Entry 7P3Y (electron microscopy, 10.10 A resolution (very low resolution: no residue pairs are listed; an interface is given only as per-side residue counts)); this record covers chains A and M of the 4 polymer chains in the assembly.

[Chain A]
Molecule: AP-3 complex subunit delta
Organism: Saccharomyces cerevisiae
UniProtKB: A0A7I9C4X2 (A0A7I9C4X2_YEASX); numbering as in UniProt (aligned over 1-932)
Chain sequence (964 residues; each row starts with the number of its first residue):
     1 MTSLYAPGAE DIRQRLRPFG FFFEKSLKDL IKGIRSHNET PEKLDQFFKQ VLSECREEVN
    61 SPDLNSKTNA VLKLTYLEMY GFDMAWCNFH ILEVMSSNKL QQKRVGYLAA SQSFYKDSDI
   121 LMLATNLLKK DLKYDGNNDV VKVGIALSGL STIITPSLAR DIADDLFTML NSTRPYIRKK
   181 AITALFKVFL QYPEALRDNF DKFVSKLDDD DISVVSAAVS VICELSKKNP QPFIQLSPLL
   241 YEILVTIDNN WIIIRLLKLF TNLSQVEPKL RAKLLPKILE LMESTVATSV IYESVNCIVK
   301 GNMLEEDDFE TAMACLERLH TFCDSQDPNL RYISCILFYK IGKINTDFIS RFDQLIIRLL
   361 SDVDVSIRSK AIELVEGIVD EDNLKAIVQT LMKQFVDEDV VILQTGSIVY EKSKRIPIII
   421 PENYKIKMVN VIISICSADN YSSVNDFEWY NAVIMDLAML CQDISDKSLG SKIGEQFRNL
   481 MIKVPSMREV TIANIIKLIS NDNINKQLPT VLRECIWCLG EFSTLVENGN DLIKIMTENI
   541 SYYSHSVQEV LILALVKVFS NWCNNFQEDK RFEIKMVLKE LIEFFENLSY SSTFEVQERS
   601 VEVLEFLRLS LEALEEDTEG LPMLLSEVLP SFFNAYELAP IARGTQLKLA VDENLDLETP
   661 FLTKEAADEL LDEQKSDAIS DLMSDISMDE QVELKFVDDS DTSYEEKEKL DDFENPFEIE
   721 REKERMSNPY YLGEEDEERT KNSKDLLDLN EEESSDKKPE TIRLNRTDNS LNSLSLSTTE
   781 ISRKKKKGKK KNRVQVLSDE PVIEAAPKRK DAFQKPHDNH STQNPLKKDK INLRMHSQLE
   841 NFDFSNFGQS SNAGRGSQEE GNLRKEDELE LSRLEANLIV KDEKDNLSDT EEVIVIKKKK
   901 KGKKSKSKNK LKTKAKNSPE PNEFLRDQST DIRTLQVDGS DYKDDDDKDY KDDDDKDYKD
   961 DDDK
Not modelled in the structure: 1-62, 639-964
Differences from the reference sequence: expression tag (933-964)

[Chain M]
Molecule: AP-3 complex subunit mu
Organism: Saccharomyces cerevisiae
UniProtKB: P38153 (AP3M_YEAST); residue numbers follow UniProt; this construct covers 1-483
Chain sequence (483 residues; row label = number of the first residue in the row):
     1 MYLSFYITDT KNKLIFQYLL GATAPSFKHL WTRVQSTCPQ LLEDSSSDDY LDHSMVGRDL
    61 EVYKYFSVIN KLNYWCLAST SKSKGPLDCF TFLETIDRIL LEYFDKDKLS IKKIVNNYDR
   121 ISLIFNCCVE AGEPNVSDML YVNKIKEAVP ERSDLSKFIS STAHNLQQAV QLPQQRQQQL
   181 QQNQISRGSN SLIENEEIVP WRTSRASKHE NNELYVDLLE TFHVVFEKKK SHLRLLTGSI
   241 HGIVDVRSYL NDNPLVAVKL NTMGNDIGIP SLHDCVEIND GVFSPSNITF IPPDGKFRLL
   301 EYSVDLSSQV KQSGVRMNSI GLMSLHFQNG LGKDSDEFEL SLNIENFKKV SQVDDLKIDL
   361 QFNVENADPN EIAYKIKILR NTHGRFENSI IMGQGQWIFD KSTATGTVPV LRGCIEYENT
   421 GPNFTKKVDL QTVSLEYSYI GQSASGIYVE AIDIVSGLTI GKNTKLYKGA KYKTQTGNFQ
   481 VRL
Not modelled in the structure: 26-38, 139-211

[Interface between chain A and chain M]
At this resolution (10 A) residue pairs are not listed: 6 residues of chain A and 4 of chain M lie at the interface.

[Summary]
Chain A and chain M form an interface of 6 and 4 residues respectively.
Chain A is AP-3 complex subunit delta and chain M is AP-3 complex subunit mu, both from Saccharomyces
cerevisiae; the structure, Homology model of the full-length AP-3 complex in an intermediate open
conformation, was determined by electron microscopy together with 7P3X and 7P3Z from the same study.
